7DFH - chains C and G of the 6 polymer chains in the assembly; structure by electron microscopy, 2.97 A resolution.

== Chain C ==
Protein: Non-structural protein 7
Source organism: Severe acute respiratory syndrome coronavirus 2
UniProt: P0DTD1 (R1AB_SARS2); residues 1-83 here correspond to UniProt positions 3860-3942 (UniProt number = residue number + 3859)
Sequence (84 residues; each row starts with the number of its first residue; numbering starts at 0):
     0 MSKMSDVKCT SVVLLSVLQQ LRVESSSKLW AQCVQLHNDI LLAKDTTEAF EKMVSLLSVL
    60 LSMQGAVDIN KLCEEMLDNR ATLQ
Unresolved in the structure: 0-1, 65-83
Construct notes: initiating methionine (0)
Swiss-Prot annotation at these positions:
  - site: Q83 (Cleavage)

== Chain G ==
Protein: Non-structural protein 8
Source organism: Severe acute respiratory syndrome coronavirus 2
UniProt: P0DTD1 (R1AB_SARS2); residues 1-198 here correspond to UniProt positions 3943-4140 (UniProt number = residue number + 3942)
Sequence (199 residues; each row starts with the number of its first residue; numbering starts at 0):
     0 MAIASEFSSL PSYAAFATAQ EAYEQAVANG DSEVVLKKLK KSLNVAKSEF DRDAAMQRKL
    60 EKMADQAMTQ MYKQARSEDK RAKVTSAMQT MLFTMLRKLD NDALNNIINN ARDGCVPLNI
   120 IPLTTAAKLM VVIPDYNTYK NTCDGTTFTY ASALWEIQQV VDADSKIVQL SEISMDNSPN
   180 LAWPLIVTAL RANSAVKLQ
Unresolved in the structure: 0-83, 180-181, 192-198
Construct notes: initiating methionine (0)
Swiss-Prot annotation at these positions:
  - site: Q198 (Cleavage)

== Chain C / chain G interface ==
Residue-residue contacts (36; chain C residue first):
  D5(C) with M94(G)
  C8(C) with M94(G)
  T9(C) with L91(G); M94(G); L98(G)
  V12(C) with M87(G), hydrophobic; M90(G), hydrophobic; M94(G), hydrophobic
  L13(C) with L91(G), hydrophobic
  S15(C) with M87(G)
  V16(C) with M87(G), hydrophobic; Q88(G); L91(G), hydrophobic
  Q31(C) with I119(G)
  L35(C) with I119(G), hydrophobic
  F49(C) with L98(G), hydrophobic; N100(G); L103(G), hydrophobic
  E50(C) with L122(G)
  M52(C) with L95(G), hydrophobic; L103(G), hydrophobic
  V53(C) with A102(G), hydrophobic; L103(G), hydrophobic
  S54(C) with I120(G), hydrogen bond (side chain-backbone); L122(G)
  L56(C) with L95(G), hydrophobic; L103(G), hydrophobic; I107(G), hydrophobic
  S57(C) with I120(G), hydrogen bond (side chain-backbone)
  V58(C) with I119(G), hydrophobic
  L60(C) with I106(G), hydrophobic; A110(G), hydrophobic; V115(G)
  S61(C) with V115(G); P116(G)
  G64(C) with Q88(G)
Other interface residues (no listed pair), chain C (23 interface residues in all): K2, V6, L59
Other interface residues (no listed pair), chain G (19 interface residues in all): K97

== Overview ==
23 residues of chain C and 19 residues of chain G are in contact; the contacts include 2 hydrogen bonds. Polar
pairs include S54(C)-I120(G) and S57(C)-I120(G).
Here chain C is Non-structural protein 7 and chain G is Non-structural protein 8, both from Severe acute
respiratory syndrome coronavirus 2. Entry 7DFH (Structure of COVID-19 RNA-dependent RNA polymerase bound to
ribavirin) was determined by electron microscopy.
